5GZN - chains A and L of the 4 polymer chains in the assembly; structure by X-ray diffraction, 3.00 A resolution.

Chain A:
Molecule: Genome polyprotein
Source organism: Zika virus
Notes: fragment: Envelope protein
UniProtKB: H9A910 (H9A910_ZIKV); residues 1-409 here correspond to UniProt positions 291-699 (UniProt number = residue number + 290)
Sequence (409 residues; row label = number of the first residue in the row):
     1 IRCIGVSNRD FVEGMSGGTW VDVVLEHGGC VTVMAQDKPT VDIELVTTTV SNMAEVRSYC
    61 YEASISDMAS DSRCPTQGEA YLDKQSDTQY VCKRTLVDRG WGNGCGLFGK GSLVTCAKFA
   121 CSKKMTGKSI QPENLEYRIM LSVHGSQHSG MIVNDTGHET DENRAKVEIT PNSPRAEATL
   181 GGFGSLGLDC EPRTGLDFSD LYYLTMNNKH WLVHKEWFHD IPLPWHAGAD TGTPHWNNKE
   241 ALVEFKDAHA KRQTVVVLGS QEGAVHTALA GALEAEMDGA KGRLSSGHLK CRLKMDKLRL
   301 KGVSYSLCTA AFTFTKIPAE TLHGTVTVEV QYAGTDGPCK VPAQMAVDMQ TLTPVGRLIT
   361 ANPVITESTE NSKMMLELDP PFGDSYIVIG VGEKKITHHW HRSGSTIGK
Disordered / not traced: 149-153, 408-409
Disulfides: C3-C30, C60-C121, C74-C105, C92-C116, C190-C291, C308-C339

Chain L:
Molecule: Antibody light chain
Source organism: Homo sapiens
Notes: antibody fragment or engineered binder
Sequence (216 residues; numbered 1 to 216; the number before each row is that of its first residue):
     1 QSVLTQPPSV SAAPGQKVTI SCSGSSSNIG NNYVSWYQQL PGTAPKLLIY DSNKRPSGIP
    61 DRFSGSKSGT SATLGITGLQ TGDEADYYCG TWDSSLSVWV FGGGTKLTVL GQPKAAPSVT
   121 LFPPSSEELQ ANKATLVCLI SDFYPGAVTV AWKADSSPVK AGVETTTPSK QSNNKYAASS
   181 YLSLTPEQWK SHRSYSCQVT HEGSTVEKTV APTECS
Disordered / not traced: 214-216
Disulfides: C22-C89, C138-C197

Chain A / chain L interface:
Pairs across the interface - 8 pairs, chain A then chain L:
  N52(A) - Y50(L)
  E136(A) - Y33(L)  hydrogen bond
  R138(A) - Y33(L)  hydrogen bond
  H158(A) - N31(L)
  E159(A) - S26(L)
  E159(A) - N31(L)
  E159(A) - S94(L)  hydrogen bond
  E168(A) - Y33(L)
Other interface residues (no listed pair), chain A (9 interface residues in all): T160, K166, K281
Other interface residues (no listed pair), chain L (7 interface residues in all): S27, D51

Summary:
9 residues of chain A and 7 residues of chain L are in contact, with 3 hydrogen bonds. Polar pairs include
E136(A)-Y33(L), R138(A)-Y33(L) and E159(A)-S94(L).
Chain A is Genome polyprotein (Zika virus) and chain L is Antibody light chain (Homo sapiens); the structure,
Structure of neutralizing antibody bound to Zika envelope protein, was determined by X-ray diffraction.
